Entry 9H9L (electron microscopy, 3.20 A resolution); this record covers chains A and K of the 13 polymer chains in the assembly.

[Chain A]
Molecule: 16S RNA
Organism: Escherichia coli
Sequence (1541 nucleotides; row label = number of the first residue in the row; note: 1 number in that range is skipped by the numbering (no residue carries it; nothing is unmodelled there)):
     1 AAAUUGAAGA GUUUGAUCAU GGCUCAGAUU GAACGCUGGC GGCAGGCCUA ACACAUGCAA
    61 GUCGAACGGU AACAGGAAGA AGCUUGCUUC UUUGCUGACG AGUGGCGGAC GGGUGAGUAA
   121 UGUCUGGGAA ACUGCCUGAU GGAGGGGGAU AACUACUGGA AACGGUAGCU AAUACCGCAU
   181 AACGUCGCAA GACCAAAGAG GGGGACCUUC GGGCCUCUUG CCAUCGGAUG UGCCCAGAUG
   241 GGAUUAGCUA GUAGGUGGGG UAACGGCUCA CCUAGGCGAC GAUCCCUAGC UGGUCUGAGA
   301 GGAUGACCAG CCACACUGGA ACUGAGACAC GGUCCAGACU CCUACGGGAG GCAGCAGUGG
   361 GGAAUAUUGC ACAAUGGGCG CAAGCCUGAU GCAGCCAUGC CGCGUGUAUG AAGAAGGCCU
   421 UCGGGUUGUA AAGUACUUUC AGCGGGGAGG AAGGGAGUAA AGUUAAUACC UUUGCUCAUU
   481 GACGUUACCC GCAGAAGAAG CACCGGCUAA CUCCGUGCCA GCAGCCXCGG UAAUACGGAG
   541 GGUGCAAGCG UUAAUCGGAA UUACUGGGCG UAAAGCGCAC GCAGGCGGUU UGUUAAGUCA
   601 GAUGUGAAAU CCCCGGGCUC AACCUGGGAA CUGCAUCUGA UACUGGCAAG CUUGAGUCUC
   661 GUAGAGGGGG GUAGAAUUCC AGGUGUAGCG GUGAAAUGCG UAGAGAUCUG GAGGAAUACC
   721 GGUGGCGAAG GCGGCCCCCU GGACGAAGAC UGACGCUCAG GUGCGAAAGC GUGGGGAGCA
   781 AACAGGAUUA GAUACCCUGG UAGUCCACGC CGUAAACGAU GUCGACUUGG AGGUUGUGCC
   841 CUUGAGGCGU GGCUUCCGGA GCUAACGCGU UAAGUCGACC GCCUGGGGAG UACGGCCGCA
   901 AGGUUAAAAC UCAAAUGAAU UGACGGGGGC
   932 CCGCACAAGC GGUGGAGCAU GUGGUUUAAU UCGAUGXAAC GCGAAGAACC UUACCUGGUC
   992 UUGACAUCCA CGGAAGUUUU CAGAGAUGAG AAUGUGCCUU CGGGAACCGU GAGACAGGUG
  1052 CUGCAUGGCU GUCGUCAGCU CGUGUUGUGA AAUGUUGGGU UAAGUCCCGC AACGAGCGCA
  1112 ACCCUUAUCC UUUGUUGCCA GCGGUCCGGC CGGGAACUCA AAGGAGACUG CCAGUGAUAA
  1172 ACUGGAGGAA GGUGGGGAUG ACGUCAAGUC AUCAUGGCCC UUACGACCAG GGCUACACAC
  1232 GUGCUACAAU GGCGCAUACA AAGAGAAGCG ACCUCGCGAG AGCAAGCGGA CCUCAUAAAG
  1292 UGCGUCGUAG UCCGGAUUGG AGUCUGCAAC UCGACUCCAU GAAGUCGGAA UCGCUAGUAA
  1352 UCGUGGAUCA GAAUGCCACG GUGAAUACGU UCCCGGCCUU GUACACACCG CCCGUXACAC
  1412 CAUGGGAGUG GGUUGCAAAA GAAGUAGGUA GCUUAACCUU CGGGAGGGCG CUUACCACUU
  1472 UGUGAUUCAU GACUGGGGUG AAGUCGUAAC AAGGUAACCG UAGGGGAACC UGCGGUUGGA
  1532 UCACCUCCUU A
Unresolved in the structure: 932-1386, 1535-1542
Modified residues: PSU (pseudouridine-5'-monophosphate) at position 516, G7M (N7-methyl-guanosine-5'-monophosphate) at position 527, 2MG (2N-methylguanosine-5'-monophosphate) at position 967, 5MC (5-methylcytidine-5'-monophosphate) at position 968, 2MG (2N-methylguanosine-5'-monophosphate) at position 1208, 4OC (4n,o2'-methylcytidine-5'-monophosphate) at position 1402, 5MC (5-methylcytidine-5'-monophosphate) at position 1407, UR3 (3-methyluridine-5'-monophoshate) at position 1498, 2MG (2N-methylguanosine-5'-monophosphate) at position 1516, MA6 (6N-dimethyladenosine-5'-monophoshate) at position 1518, MA6 (6N-dimethyladenosine-5'-monophoshate) at position 1519
Bound ions: Mg2+ site 1 near G21 (its only coordinating residue here); Mg2+ site 2 near A53 (its only coordinating residue here); Mg2+ site 3 near G57 (its only coordinating residue here); Mg2+ site 4: A59, U387; Mg2+ site 5: A109, G331; Mg2+ site 6: A116, G117, G289; Mg2+ site 7: G145, A197; Mg2+ site 8 near A174 (its only coordinating residue here); Mg2+ site 9: U180, A195; Mg2+ site 10 near G266 (its only coordinating residue here); Mg2+ site 11: G299, G558; Mg2+ site 12 near A306 (its only coordinating residue here); 3 more K+ sites not listed; 23 more Mg2+ sites not listed
Ligand contacts: A1IC4 ((2S,3S)-2-[[(2S)-2-[[(2S,4S)-5-aminocarbonyloxy-4-oxidanyl-2-[[(2S,3R)-3-oxidanylpiperidin-2-yl]carbonylamino]pentanoyl]amino]-3-(1H-imidazol-4-yl)propanoyl]amino]-3-(2-chloranyl-1H-imidazol-4-yl)-3-oxidanyl-propanoic acid): U692, G693, U788, U789, G791, A792, A794, C795, C796, U1506

[Chain K]
Name: Small ribosomal subunit protein uS11
Organism: Escherichia coli
Reference sequence: P0A7R9 (RS11_ECOLI); residue numbers follow UniProt; this construct covers 1-129
Amino-acid sequence (129 residues; each row starts with the number of its first residue):
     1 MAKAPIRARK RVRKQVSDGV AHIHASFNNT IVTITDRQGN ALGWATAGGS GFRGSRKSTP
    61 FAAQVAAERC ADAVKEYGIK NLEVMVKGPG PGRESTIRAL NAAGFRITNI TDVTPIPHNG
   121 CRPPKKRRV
Unresolved in the structure: 1-12
Ligand contacts: A1IC4 ((2S,3S)-2-[[(2S)-2-[[(2S,4S)-5-aminocarbonyloxy-4-oxidanyl-2-[[(2S,3R)-3-oxidanylpiperidin-2-yl]carbonylamino]pentanoyl]amino]-3-(1H-imidazol-4-yl)propanoyl]amino]-3-(2-chloranyl-1H-imidazol-4-yl)-3-oxidanyl-propanoic acid): Arg127, Arg128, Val129

[How chain A and chain K interact]
Residue-residue contacts (64):
  A675(A) - Ile116(K)  hydrogen bond to the sugar
  A675(A) - Pro117(K)  base contact
  A675(A) - His118(K)  sugar contact
  A675(A) - Gly120(K)  base contact
  A676(A) - Pro115(K)  phosphate contact
  A676(A) - Ile116(K)  sugar contact
  A676(A) - Pro117(K)  sugar contact
  G683(A) - Gly39(K)  hydrogen bond to the base
  G683(A) - Asn40(K)  hydrogen bond to the base
  U684(A) - Gly39(K)  base contact
  U684(A) - Asn40(K)  sugar contact
  U684(A) - Ala41(K)  hydrogen bond to the sugar
  G685(A) - Ala41(K)  sugar contact
  G685(A) - Trp44(K)  sugar contact
  U686(A) - Leu42(K)  phosphate contact
  U686(A) - Trp44(K)  hydrogen bond to the sugar
  A687(A) - Trp44(K)  sugar contact
  G688(A) - Gly49(K)  phosphate contact
  C689(A) - Asn29(K)  hydrogen bond to the phosphate
  C689(A) - Thr46(K)  phosphate contact
  C689(A) - Gly48(K)  hydrogen bond to the phosphate
  C689(A) - Lys57(K)  salt bridge to the phosphate
  G690(A) - Asn29(K)  hydrogen bond to the phosphate
  G691(A) - Asn28(K)  hydrogen bond to the phosphate
  G691(A) - Lys57(K)  base contact
  U692(A) - Asn28(K)  hydrogen bond to the phosphate
  U692(A) - Gly54(K)  base contact
  U692(A) - Ser55(K)  base contact
  U692(A) - Arg127(K)  hydrogen bond to the phosphate
  G693(A) - Arg127(K)  salt bridge to the phosphate
  A694(A) - Ser55(K)  hydrogen bond to the phosphate
  A695(A) - Gly54(K)  phosphate contact
  A695(A) - Ser55(K)  hydrogen bond to the phosphate
  A704(A) - Trp44(K)  base contact
  G705(A) - Ile31(K)  base contact
  G705(A) - Trp44(K)  base contact
  A706(A) - Thr33(K)  sugar contact
  U707(A) - His22(K)  phosphate contact
  U707(A) - Gly39(K)  hydrogen bond to the sugar
  U707(A) - Lys87(K)  salt bridge to the phosphate
  C708(A) - Gln38(K)  sugar contact
  C708(A) - Gly39(K)  sugar contact
  A715(A) - Gly120(K)  base contact
  A716(A) - Asn119(K)  hydrogen bond to the sugar
  A716(A) - Gly120(K)  sugar contact
  A718(A) - His118(K)  stacking on the base
  A718(A) - Asn119(K)  hydrogen bond to the phosphate
  A777(A) - Cys121(K)  base contact
  G778(A) - Arg122(K)  hydrogen bond to the sugar
  C779(A) - Arg122(K)  hydrogen bond to the sugar
  C779(A) - Pro124(K)  phosphate contact
  A780(A) - Pro124(K)  phosphate contact
  A780(A) - Lys125(K)  hydrogen bond to the phosphate
  A781(A) - Lys125(K)  salt bridge to the phosphate
  C795(A) - Arg128(K)  hydrogen bond to the sugar
  C796(A) - Arg127(K)  hydrogen bond to the phosphate
  C796(A) - Arg128(K)  salt bridge to the phosphate
  C796(A) - Val129(K)  sugar contact
  C797(A) - Arg127(K)  salt bridge to the phosphate
  U1506(A) - Arg128(K)  hydrogen bond to the base
  U1522(A) - Lys125(K)  phosphate contact
  U1522(A) - Arg128(K)  salt bridge to the phosphate
  G1523(A) - Lys125(K)  salt bridge to the phosphate
  C1524(A) - Arg122(K)  salt bridge to the phosphate
Interface residues without a listed pair, chain A (39 interface residues in all): G674, U677, U717, G1525
Interface residues without a listed pair, chain K (35 interface residues in all): Ser26, Thr35, Gly43, Pro123

[Summary]
39 residues of chain A face 35 of chain K across their interface, with 22 hydrogen bonds, 9 salt bridges and 1
aromatic stacking contact. Among the polar pairs are G683(A)-Gly39(K), G683(A)-Asn40(K) and
U1506(A)-Arg128(K). Compound A1IC4 is bound between chain A and chain K.
Chain A is 16S RNA and chain K is Small ribosomal subunit protein uS11, both from Escherichia coli; the
structure, Complex 3 (BODY) 30S-tRNA-GE81112, was determined by electron microscopy (same publication as 9H8G,
9H9H, 9H9I, 9H9J, 9H9K, 9H9M and 9H9N).
